PDB entry 6QL9 | X-ray diffraction, 2.82 A resolution | chains C and D of the 12 polymer chains in the assembly

# Chain C (and D)
Name: Fatty acid synthase subunit alpha
From: Saccharomyces cerevisiae (strain ATCC 204508 / S288c)
Notes: EC 2.3.1.86, 1.1.1.100, 2.3.1.41; chain D of this document is another copy of the same molecule, construct and numbering; everything in this record applies to it too
Reference sequence: P19097 (FAS2_YEAST); residue numbers follow UniProt; this construct covers 1-1887
Amino-acid sequence (1887 residues; numbered 1 to 1887; the number before each row is that of its first residue):
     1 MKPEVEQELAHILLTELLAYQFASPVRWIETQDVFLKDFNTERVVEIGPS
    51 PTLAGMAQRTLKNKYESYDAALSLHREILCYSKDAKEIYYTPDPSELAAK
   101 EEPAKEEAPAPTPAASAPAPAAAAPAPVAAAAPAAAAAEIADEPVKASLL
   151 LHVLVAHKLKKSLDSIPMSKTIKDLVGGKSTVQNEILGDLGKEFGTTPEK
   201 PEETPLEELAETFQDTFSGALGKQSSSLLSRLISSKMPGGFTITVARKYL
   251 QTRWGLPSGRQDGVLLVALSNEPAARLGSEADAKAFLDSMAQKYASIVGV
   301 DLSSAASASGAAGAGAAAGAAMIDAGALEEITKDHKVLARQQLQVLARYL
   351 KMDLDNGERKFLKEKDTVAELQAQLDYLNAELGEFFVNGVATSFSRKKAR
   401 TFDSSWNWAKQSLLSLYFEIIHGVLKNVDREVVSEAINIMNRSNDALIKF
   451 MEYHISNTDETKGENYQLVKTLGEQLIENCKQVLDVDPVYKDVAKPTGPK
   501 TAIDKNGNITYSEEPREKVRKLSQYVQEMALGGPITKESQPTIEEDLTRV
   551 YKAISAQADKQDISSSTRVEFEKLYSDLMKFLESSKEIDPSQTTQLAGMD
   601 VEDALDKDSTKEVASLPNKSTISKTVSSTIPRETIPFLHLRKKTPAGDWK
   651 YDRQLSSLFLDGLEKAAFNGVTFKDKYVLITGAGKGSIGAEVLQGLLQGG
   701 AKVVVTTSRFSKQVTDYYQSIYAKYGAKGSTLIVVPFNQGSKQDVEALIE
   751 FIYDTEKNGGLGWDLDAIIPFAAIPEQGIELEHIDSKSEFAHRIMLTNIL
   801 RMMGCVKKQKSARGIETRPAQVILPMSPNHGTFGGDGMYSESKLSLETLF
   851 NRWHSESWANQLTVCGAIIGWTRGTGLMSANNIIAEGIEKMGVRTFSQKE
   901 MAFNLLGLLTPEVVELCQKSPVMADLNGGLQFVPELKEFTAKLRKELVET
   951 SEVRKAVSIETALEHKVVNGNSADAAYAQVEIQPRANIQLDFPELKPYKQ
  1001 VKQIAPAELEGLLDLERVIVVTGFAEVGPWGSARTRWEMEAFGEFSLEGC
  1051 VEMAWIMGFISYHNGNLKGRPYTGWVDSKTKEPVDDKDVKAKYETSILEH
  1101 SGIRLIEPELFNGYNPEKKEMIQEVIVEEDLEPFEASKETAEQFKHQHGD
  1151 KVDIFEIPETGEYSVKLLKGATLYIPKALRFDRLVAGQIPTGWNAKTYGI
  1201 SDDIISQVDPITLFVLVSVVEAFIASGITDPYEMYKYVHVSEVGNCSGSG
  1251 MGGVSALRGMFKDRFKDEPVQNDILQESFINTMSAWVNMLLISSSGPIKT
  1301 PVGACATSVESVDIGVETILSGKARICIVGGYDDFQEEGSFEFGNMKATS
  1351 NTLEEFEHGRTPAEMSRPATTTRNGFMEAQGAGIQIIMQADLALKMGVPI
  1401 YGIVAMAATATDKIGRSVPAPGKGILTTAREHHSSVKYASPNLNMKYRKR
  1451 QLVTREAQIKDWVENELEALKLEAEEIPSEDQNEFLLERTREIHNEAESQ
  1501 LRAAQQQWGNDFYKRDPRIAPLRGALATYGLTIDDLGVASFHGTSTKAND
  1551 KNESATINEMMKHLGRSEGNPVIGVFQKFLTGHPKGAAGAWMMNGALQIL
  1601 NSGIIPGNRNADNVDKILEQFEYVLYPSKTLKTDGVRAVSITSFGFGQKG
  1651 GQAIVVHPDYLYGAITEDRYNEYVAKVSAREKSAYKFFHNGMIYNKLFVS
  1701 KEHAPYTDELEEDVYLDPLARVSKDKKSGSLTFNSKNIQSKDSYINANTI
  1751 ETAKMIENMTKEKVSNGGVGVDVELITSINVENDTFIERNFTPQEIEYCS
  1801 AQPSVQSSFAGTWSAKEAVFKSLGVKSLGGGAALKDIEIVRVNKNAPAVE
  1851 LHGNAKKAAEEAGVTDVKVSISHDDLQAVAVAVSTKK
Not modelled in the structure: 97-139, 303-327, 540-598, 1887 (chain D: 97-139, 303-327, 546-598, 1887)
Glycans and other covalent adducts: 4'-phosphopantetheine (PNS) linked to S180
Bound ions: Na+ site 1: R985, E1048 (shared with 2 residues of chain I); Na+ site 2 near E1026 (its only coordinating residue here); Na+ site 3: E1052, Y1198, E1221; Na+ site 4: T1212, E1277
Residues lining bound ligands:
  - adenosine-2'-5'-diphosphate (A2P): G682, A683, G684, K685, S687, I688, T706, T707, S708, R709, F737, N738, Q739, G740, F771, A772, A773, I774, I794
  - 4'-phosphopantetheine (PNS): C1305, M1346, K1347, F1376, S1417, P1419, A1420, P1421, H1542, T1544, T1546, A1548, N1549, H1583, F1644, F1646
Swiss-Prot annotation at these positions:
  - active site (For beta-ketoacyl synthase activity): C1305, H1542, H1583
  - binding site (acetyl-CoA): D1772 to E1774, Y1798, S1808, E1817 to S1827, R1841 to K1844, I1871 to H1873
  - binding site (Mg(2+)): D1772, V1773, E1774, S1872, H1873
  - modified residue: S50 (Phosphoserine), S180 (O-(pantetheine 4'-phosphoryl)serine), S523 (Phosphoserine), S958 (Phosphoserine), S1440 (Phosphoserine)
  - cross-link: K37 (Glycyl lysine isopeptide (Lys-Gly) (interchain with G-Cter in ubiquitin))
  - mutagenesis: G1250 (G1250S: Cerulenin-resistance), V1769 (V1769D: Does not affect oligomerization; when associated with S-1771 and L-1773 or S-1771; L-1773; S-1879 and E-1881), G1770 (G1770D: Loss of transferase activity), V1771 (V1771S: Does not affect oligomerization but lacks transferase activity; when associated with D-1769 and L-1773 or D-1769; L-1773; S-1879 and E-1881), D1772 (D1772S: Loss of transferase activity; when associated with S-1774), V1773 (V1773L: Does not affect oligomerization but lacks transferase activity; when associated with D-1769 and S-1771 or D-1769; S-1771; S-1879 and E-1881), E1774 (E1774S: Loss of transferase activity; when associated with S-1772), R1841 (R1841A: Loss off transferase activity), V1879 (V1879S: Does not affect oligomerization but lacks transferase activity; when associated with D-1769; S-1771; L-1773 and E-1881), V1881 (V1881E: Does not affect oligomerization but lacks transferase activity; when associated with D-1769; S-1771; L-1773 and S-1879)
Reported in the primary citation:
  - post-translational modification sites: S180
  - binding site for 4'-phosphopantetheine: S180

# How chain C and chain D interact
Residue-residue contacts (189):
  G178(C) - R1416(D)
  G178(C) - S1417(D)
  K179(C) - R1416(D)
  S180(C) - S1417(D)  hydrogen bond
  T181(C) - S1417(D)
  N184(C) - K1347(D)
  E199(C) - K757(D)  salt bridge
  G239(C) - I1126(D)
  G240(C) - E1128(D)
  R276(C) - E1124(D)  salt bridge
  R276(C) - I1126(D)
  H335(C) - Y349(D)  hydrogen bond
  K336(C) - Y349(D)
  K336(C) - L350(D)
  K336(C) - K351(D)
  A339(C) - L346(D)
  A339(C) - Y349(D)  hydrophobic
  A339(C) - L350(D)  hydrophobic
  R340(C) - L350(D)
  R340(C) - M352(D)
  Q341(C) - E1129(D)  hydrogen bond
  Q342(C) - L346(D)
  L343(C) - L343(D)  hydrophobic
  L343(C) - L346(D)
  L343(C) - A347(D)
  L343(C) - L350(D)  hydrophobic
  L343(C) - M352(D)  hydrophobic
  L346(C) - A339(D)
  L346(C) - Q342(D)
  L346(C) - L343(D)
  L346(C) - L346(D)  hydrophobic
  A347(C) - L343(D)  hydrophobic
  Y349(C) - H335(D)  hydrogen bond
  Y349(C) - K336(D)
  Y349(C) - A339(D)  hydrophobic
  L350(C) - K336(D)
  L350(C) - A339(D)  hydrophobic
  L350(C) - R340(D)
  L350(C) - L343(D)  hydrophobic
  M352(C) - R340(D)
  M352(C) - L343(D)  hydrophobic
  G357(C) - G357(D)
  G357(C) - E358(D)
  E358(C) - G357(D)
  E358(C) - K360(D)  salt bridge
  K360(C) - E358(D)  salt bridge
  K360(C) - F361(D)
  F361(C) - K360(D)
  F361(C) - F361(D)  hydrophobic
  E364(C) - F361(D)
  E364(C) - E364(D)
  E364(C) - K365(D)
  E364(C) - V368(D)
  K365(C) - E364(D)
  T367(C) - V368(D)
  V368(C) - E364(D)
  V368(C) - T367(D)
  V368(C) - V368(D)  hydrophobic
  V368(C) - L371(D)
  L371(C) - V368(D)
  L371(C) - Q372(D)
  L371(C) - L375(D)  hydrophobic
  Q372(C) - L371(D)
  Q374(C) - L375(D)
  L375(C) - L371(D)  hydrophobic
  L375(C) - Q374(D)
  L375(C) - L375(D)  hydrophobic
  Y377(C) - V390(D)  hydrogen bond (side chain-backbone)
  Y377(C) - A391(D)
  Y377(C) - T392(D)  hydrogen bond (side chain-backbone)
  Y377(C) - S741(D)
  Y377(C) - Q743(D)
  A380(C) - K742(D)
  A380(C) - Q743(D)
  E381(C) - V390(D)
  E381(C) - G740(D)
  E381(C) - S741(D)  hydrogen bond
  E381(C) - K742(D)  hydrogen bond (side chain-backbone)
  E381(C) - Q743(D)  hydrogen bond (side chain-backbone)
  E381(C) - R793(D)  salt bridge
  L382(C) - L382(D)  hydrophobic
  L382(C) - F386(D)  hydrophobic
  F386(C) - L382(D)  hydrophobic
  V387(C) - L378(D)  hydrophobic
  V390(C) - Y377(D)  hydrogen bond (backbone-side chain)
  V390(C) - E381(D)
  A391(C) - Y377(D)
  T392(C) - Y377(D)  hydrogen bond (backbone-side chain)
  D648(C) - D648(D)
  D648(C) - K650(D)  salt bridge
  K650(C) - D648(D)  salt bridge
  G740(C) - E381(D)
  S741(C) - Y377(D)
  S741(C) - E381(D)  hydrogen bond
  K742(C) - A380(D)
  K742(C) - E381(D)  hydrogen bond (backbone-side chain)
  K742(C) - D785(D)  salt bridge
  Q743(C) - Y377(D)
  Q743(C) - A380(D)
  Q743(C) - E381(D)  hydrogen bond (backbone-side chain)
  I779(C) - R852(D)
  E780(C) - R852(D)
  E780(C) - E856(D)
  E780(C) - S857(D)  hydrogen bond
  L781(C) - L800(D)
  L781(C) - M803(D)  hydrophobic
  L781(C) - R852(D)
  L781(C) - E856(D)  hydrogen bond (backbone-side chain)
  L781(C) - W858(D)
  E782(C) - G804(D)
  E782(C) - K807(D)
  E782(C) - K808(D)  hydrogen bond (backbone-side chain)
  I784(C) - L800(D)  hydrophobic
  I784(C) - R852(D)
  D785(C) - K742(D)  salt bridge
  D785(C) - R801(D)  salt bridge
  E789(C) - R793(D)  salt bridge
  E789(C) - T797(D)
  E789(C) - R801(D)  salt bridge
  H792(C) - H792(D)
  R793(C) - E381(D)  salt bridge
  R793(C) - E789(D)  salt bridge
  L796(C) - M838(D)  hydrophobic
  T797(C) - E789(D)
  T797(C) - M838(D)
  L800(C) - L781(D)
  L800(C) - I784(D)  hydrophobic
  R801(C) - D785(D)  salt bridge
  R801(C) - E789(D)  salt bridge
  M803(C) - L781(D)  hydrophobic
  G804(C) - L781(D)
  G804(C) - E782(D)
  K807(C) - E782(D)
  K808(C) - E782(D)
  H830(C) - N851(D)
  G831(C) - N851(D)
  G831(C) - R852(D)
  G831(C) - S855(D)  hydrogen bond (backbone-side chain)
  T832(C) - S855(D)
  F833(C) - S855(D)
  G834(C) - S855(D)
  G834(C) - E856(D)
  G835(C) - E856(D)  hydrogen bond (backbone-side chain)
  D836(C) - R852(D)  salt bridge
  G837(C) - R852(D)  hydrogen bond (backbone-side chain)
  M838(C) - L796(D)  hydrophobic
  M838(C) - T797(D)
  S840(C) - T848(D)
  S840(C) - R852(D)
  E841(C) - S845(D)  hydrogen bond (backbone-side chain)
  E841(C) - T848(D)  hydrogen bond
  E841(C) - R852(D)  salt bridge
  L844(C) - L844(D)
  S845(C) - E841(D)  hydrogen bond (side chain-backbone)
  S845(C) - S845(D)  hydrogen bond
  T848(C) - S840(D)
  T848(C) - E841(D)  hydrogen bond
  N851(C) - H830(D)
  N851(C) - G831(D)
  R852(C) - I779(D)
  R852(C) - E780(D)
  R852(C) - L781(D)
  R852(C) - I784(D)
  R852(C) - G831(D)  hydrogen bond (backbone-backbone)
  R852(C) - G837(D)  hydrogen bond (side chain-backbone)
  R852(C) - E841(D)  salt bridge
  S855(C) - G831(D)  hydrogen bond (side chain-backbone)
  S855(C) - T832(D)
  S855(C) - F833(D)
  S855(C) - G834(D)
  S855(C) - K937(D)  hydrogen bond (backbone-side chain)
  E856(C) - E780(D)
  E856(C) - L781(D)  hydrogen bond (side chain-backbone)
  E856(C) - G834(D)
  E856(C) - G835(D)  hydrogen bond (side chain-backbone)
  S857(C) - E780(D)  hydrogen bond
  W858(C) - L781(D)
  K937(C) - S855(D)  hydrogen bond (side chain-backbone)
  E1124(C) - R276(D)  salt bridge
  I1126(C) - G239(D)
  I1126(C) - R276(D)
  E1128(C) - G240(D)
  E1129(C) - Q341(D)  hydrogen bond
  K1347(C) - N184(D)
  R1416(C) - G178(D)
  R1416(C) - K179(D)
  S1417(C) - G178(D)
  S1417(C) - S180(D)  hydrogen bond
  S1417(C) - T181(D)
Other interface residues (no listed pair), chain C (102 interface residues in all): E185, S234, L378, E847, L849, L862, Q1123, M1346, P1419
Other interface residues (no listed pair), chain D (103 interface residues in all): E185, S234, V387, D836, E847, L849, L862, Q1123, M1346, P1419

# Summary
102 residues of chain C face 103 of chain D across their interface, with 35 hydrogen bonds and 20 salt
bridges. Polar contacts include E199(C)-K757(D), R276(C)-E1124(D) and E358(C)-K360(D). Ligands of chain C:
adenosine-2'-5'-diphosphate and 4'-phosphopantetheine. Covalently linked 4'-phosphopantetheine: at S180(C).
The paper reports a binding site for 4'-phosphopantetheine at S180(C); a modification site at S180(C).
Both chains are Fatty acid synthase subunit alpha (Saccharomyces cerevisiae (strain ATCC 204508 / S288c)).
Entry 6QL9 (Structure of Fatty acid synthase complex from Saccharomyces cerevisiae at 2.9 Angstrom) was
determined by X-ray diffraction, deposited together with 6QL5, 6QL6 and 6QL7.
